4HS8 - chains A and L of the 3 polymer chains in the assembly; structure by X-ray diffraction, 2.60 A resolution.

# Chain A
Protein: E2-peptide
UniProtKB: Q9YK84 (Q9YK84_9HEPC); residues 412-423 here correspond to UniProt positions 51-62 (UniProt number = residue number - 361)
Chain sequence (16 residues; row label = number of the first residue in the row):
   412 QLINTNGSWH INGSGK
Unresolved in the structure: 424-427
Differences from the reference sequence: expression tag (424-427)
Reported in the primary citation:
  - contacts within the chain: Gln412-Asn423, Ile414-His421, Asn415-Gly418, Asn415-Ser419, Asn417-Ser419
  - conformationally variable residues (loop rearrangement): Thr416 to Ser419
  - mutagenesis - N417A: unchanged binding to hu5B3.v3
  - mutagenesis - N417G (3-fold), N417S (at least 100-fold), N417T (at least 100-fold), G418A (174-fold): decreased binding to hu5B3.v3
  - post-translational modification sites: Asn417, Asn423 (citing earlier work)
  - mutagenesis - N417A: unchanged binding to MRCT10.v362
  - mutagenesis - N417S (3.9-fold): decreased binding to MRCT10 Fab
  - mutagenesis - N417G (3-fold), N417S (at least 100-fold), N417T (at least 100-fold), G418A (2- fold): decreased binding to MRCT10.v362

# Chain L
Protein: antibody hu5B3.v2 Fab light chain
Organism: Homo sapiens
Notes: antibody fragment or engineered binder
Chain sequence (218 residues; row label = number of the first residue in the row; a row labelled like 27A-27D holds insertion residues (27A, then the next letters in order)):
     1 DIQMTQSPSS LSASVGDRVT ITCRASE
27A-27D SVDN
    28 YGISFMNWFQ QKPGKAPKLL IYSASNHASG VPSRFSGSGS GTDFTLTISS LQPEDFATYY
    88 CHQSKEAPYA FGQGTKVEIK RTVAAPSVFI FPPSDEQLKS GTASVVCLLN NFYPREAKVQ
   148 WKVDNALQSG NSQESVTEQD SKDSTYSLSS TLTLSKADYE KHKVYACEVT HQGLSSPVTK
   208 SFNRGEC
Disulfide bonds: Cys23-Cys88, Cys134-Cys194

# Interface between chain A and chain L
Pairs across the interface (12):
  Leu413(A) - Tyr28(L)  hydrophobic
  Asn415(A) - Tyr96(L)  hydrogen bond
  Gly418(A) - Glu93(L)
  Gly418(A) - Ala94(L)  hydrogen bond (backbone-backbone)
  Gly418(A) - Tyr96(L)
  Ser419(A) - Lys92(L)
  Trp420(A) - Tyr28(L)
  Trp420(A) - Phe32(L)
  Trp420(A) - Ser91(L)  hydrogen bond (side chain-backbone)
  Trp420(A) - Lys92(L)
  His421(A) - Tyr28(L)
  Ile422(A) - Tyr28(L)
Also at the interface, not in a pair above, chain L (9 interface residues in all): Asn27D, Ile30
Interface features reported in the paper:
  - residue pairs: Asn415(A)-Tyr96(L) (hydrogen bond)
  - epitope / paratope residues, chain A: Leu413(A), Asn415(A), Trp420(A)
  - hot spots on chain A (mutagenesis) - W420A: abolished binding to hu5B3.v3
  - hot spots on chain A (mutagenesis) - L413A (64-fold): decreased binding to hu5B3.v3
  - epitope / paratope residues, chain L: Tyr96(L)

# Overview
Chain A and chain L form an interface of 7 and 9 residues respectively, with 3 hydrogen bonds. Polar pairs
include Asn415(A)-Tyr96(L), Trp420(A)-Ser91(L) and Gly418(A)-Ala94(L). The authors report a hydrogen bond
between Asn415(A) and Tyr96(L). From the paper: N417G, N417S and N417T of chain A, among others, reduce
binding to hu5B3.v3; epitope/paratope residues Leu413(A), Asn415(A) and Tyr96(L) among others; 7 substitutions
were tested in all.
Chain A is E2-peptide and chain L is antibody hu5B3.v2 Fab light chain (Homo sapiens); the structure,
Hepatitus C envelope glycoprotein E2 fragment 412-423 with humanized and affinity-matured antibody hu5B3.v3,
was determined by X-ray diffraction.
